Entry 4WES (X-ray diffraction, 1.08 A resolution); this record covers chains A and B of the 4 polymer chains in the assembly.

Chain A:
Molecule: Nitrogenase molybdenum-iron protein alpha chain
Source organism: Clostridium pasteurianum
Notes: EC 1.18.6.1
UniProt: P00467 (NIFD_CLOPA); numbering as in UniProt (aligned over 1-534)
Sequence (534 residues; row label = number of the first residue in the row):
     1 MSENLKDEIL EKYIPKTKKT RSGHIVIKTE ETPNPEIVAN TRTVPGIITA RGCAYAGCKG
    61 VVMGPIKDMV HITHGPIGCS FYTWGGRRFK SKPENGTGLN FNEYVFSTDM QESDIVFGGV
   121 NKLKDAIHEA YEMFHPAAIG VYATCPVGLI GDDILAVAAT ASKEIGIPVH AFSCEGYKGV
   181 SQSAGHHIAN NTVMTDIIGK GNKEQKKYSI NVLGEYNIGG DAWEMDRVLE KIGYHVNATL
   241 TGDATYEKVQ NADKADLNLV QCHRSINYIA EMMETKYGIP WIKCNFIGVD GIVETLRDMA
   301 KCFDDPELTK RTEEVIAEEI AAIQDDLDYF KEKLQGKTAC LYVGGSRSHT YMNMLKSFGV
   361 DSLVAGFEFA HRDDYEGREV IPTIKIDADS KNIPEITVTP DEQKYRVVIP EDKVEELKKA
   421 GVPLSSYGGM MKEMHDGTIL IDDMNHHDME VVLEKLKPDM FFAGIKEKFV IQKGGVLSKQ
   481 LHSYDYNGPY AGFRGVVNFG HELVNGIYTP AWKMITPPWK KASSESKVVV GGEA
Not modelled in the structure: 1-2, 522-534
Bound ions: fe(8)-S(7) cluster Fe: C53, C79, C145 (shared with C23(B), C48(B), C106(B), S141(B) of chain B); Fe ion near C262 (its only coordinating residue here)
Residues lining bound ligands:
  - fe(8)-S(7) cluster (CLF): C53, Y55, P76, I77, G78, C79, Y82, T144, C145, G176
  - 3-hydroxy-3-carboxy-adipic acid (HCA): A56, G86, R87, Q182, G464, I465, K466, Q480, H482
  - ICS (iron-sulfur-molybdenum cluster with interstitial carbon): V61, R87, Q182, H186, Y216, I218, C262, S265, V343, G344, G345, S346, R347, F369, L481, H482
UniProt features mapped onto this chain:
  - binding site ([8Fe-7S] cluster): C53, C79, C145
  - binding site ([7Fe-Mo-9S-C-homocitryl] cluster): C262, H482

Chain B:
Molecule: Nitrogenase molybdenum-iron protein beta chain
Source organism: Clostridium pasteurianum
Notes: EC 1.18.6.1
UniProt: P11347 (NIFK_CLOPA); numbering as in UniProt (aligned over 1-458)
Sequence (458 residues; each row starts with the number of its first residue):
     1 MLDATPKEIV ERKALRINPA KTCQPVGAMY AALGIHNCLP HSHGSQGCCS YHRTVLSRHF
    61 KEPAMASTSS FTEGASVFGG GSNIKTAVKN IFSLYNPDII AVHTTCLSET LGDDLPTYIS
   121 QMEDAGSIPE GKLVIHTNTP SYVGSHVTGF ANMVQGIVNY LSENTGAKNG KINVIPGFVG
   181 PADMREIKRL FEAMDIPYIM FPDTSGVLDG PTTGEYKMYP EGGTKIEDLK DTGNSDLTLS
   241 LGSYASDLGA KTLEKKCKVP FKTLRTPIGV SATDEFIMAL SEATGKEVPA SIEEERGQLI
   301 DLMIDAQQYL QGKKVALLGD PDEIIALSKF IIELGAIPKY VVTGTPGMKF QKEIDAMLAE
   361 AGIEGSKVKV EGDFFDVHQW IKNEGVDLLI SNTYGKFIAR EENIPFVRFG FPIMDRYGHY
   421 YNPKVGYKGA IRLVEEITNV ILDKIERECT EEDFEVVR
Bound ions: fe(8)-S(7) cluster Fe: C23, C48, C106, S141 (shared with C53(A), C79(A), C145(A) of chain A); Fe2+ site 1: K61, E62 (shared with 2 residues of chain D); Fe2+ site 2: D301, D305 (shared with 2 residues of chain D)
Residues lining bound ligands: fe(8)-S(7) cluster (CLF): C23, P25, S45, G47, C48, Y51, H52, T105, C106, S141
UniProt features mapped onto this chain:
  - binding site ([8Fe-7S] cluster): C23, C48, C106, S141

Chain A / chain B interface:
Contacting residue pairs (151; chain A residue first):
  K12(A) - S93(B)
  K12(A) - L94(B)  hydrogen bond (side chain-backbone)
  Y13(A) - L94(B)  hydrophobic
  I14(A) - N90(B)
  I14(A) - S93(B)
  T17(A) - N90(B)  hydrogen bond
  T43(A) - Q46(B)  hydrogen bond
  T43(A) - S70(B)
  V44(A) - N90(B)
  P45(A) - T68(B)
  P45(A) - S69(B)
  P45(A) - N83(B)
  P45(A) - T86(B)
  P45(A) - A87(B)
  P45(A) - N90(B)  hydrogen bond (backbone-side chain)
  G46(A) - T68(B)  hydrogen bond (backbone-backbone)
  G46(A) - A87(B)
  G46(A) - I91(B)
  G46(A) - Y95(B)
  I47(A) - L94(B)  hydrophobic
  I47(A) - Y95(B)  hydrogen bond (backbone-side chain)
  I48(A) - R53(B)
  I48(A) - Y95(B)  hydrophobic
  I48(A) - M218(B)  hydrophobic
  T49(A) - Q46(B)
  T49(A) - R53(B)
  A50(A) - S50(B)
  R51(A) - Q46(B)
  R51(A) - S50(B)  hydrogen bond (backbone-side chain)
  G52(A) - Q46(B)  hydrogen bond (backbone-side chain)
  C53(A) - S45(B)
  C53(A) - G47(B)
  A56(A) - Y51(B)
  P76(A) - C106(B)  hydrophobic
  P76(A) - S141(B)
  P76(A) - Y142(B)
  I77(A) - R16(B)
  I77(A) - P19(B)  hydrophobic
  I77(A) - K21(B)
  I77(A) - T22(B)
  I77(A) - C23(B)
  G78(A) - T22(B)
  G78(A) - C23(B)
  F81(A) - K21(B)
  F81(A) - T22(B)
  F81(A) - Y394(B)  hydrophobic
  F81(A) - P412(B)
  Y82(A) - T22(B)  hydrogen bond
  Y82(A) - V26(B)
  Y82(A) - Y51(B)  hydrophobic
  Y82(A) - H52(B)
  Y82(A) - V55(B)  hydrophobic
  T83(A) - Y51(B)
  W84(A) - N18(B)
  W84(A) - P19(B)
  W84(A) - F374(B)  hydrophobic
  W84(A) - Y394(B)  hydrogen bond (backbone-side chain)
  G86(A) - R58(B)  hydrogen bond (backbone-side chain)
  F101(A) - A4(B)  hydrophobic
  E103(A) - M1(B)
  E103(A) - L2(B)  hydrogen bond (side chain-backbone)
  E103(A) - N18(B)
  E103(A) - F397(B)
  Y104(A) - L2(B)  hydrogen bond (side chain-backbone)
  Y104(A) - D3(B)
  Y104(A) - A4(B)  hydrogen bond (side chain-backbone)
  Y104(A) - T5(B)  hydrogen bond
  Y104(A) - I17(B)  hydrophobic
  Y104(A) - N18(B)
  Y104(A) - F375(B)  hydrophobic
  V105(A) - R16(B)
  V105(A) - I17(B)
  V105(A) - N18(B)  hydrogen bond (backbone-side chain)
  V105(A) - P19(B)
  F106(A) - R16(B)
  F106(A) - I17(B)  hydrophobic
  S107(A) - A14(B)
  S107(A) - L15(B)
  S107(A) - R16(B)  hydrogen bond (backbone-backbone)
  T108(A) - A14(B)
  D109(A) - R16(B)  salt bridge
  D109(A) - K21(B)  salt bridge
  M110(A) - Y142(B)
  Q111(A) - K21(B)
  Q111(A) - Y142(B)
  E112(A) - Y142(B)  hydrogen bond (backbone-backbone)
  I115(A) - T110(B)
  I115(A) - Y142(B)  hydrophobic
  K122(A) - A14(B)
  D125(A) - A14(B)
  A126(A) - A14(B)
  A126(A) - L15(B)
  E129(A) - R12(B)
  E129(A) - K13(B)  hydrogen bond (side chain-backbone)
  E129(A) - A14(B)  hydrogen bond (side chain-backbone)
  E129(A) - L15(B)  hydrogen bond (side chain-backbone)
  A130(A) - L15(B)  hydrophobic
  M133(A) - R12(B)
  M133(A) - F375(B)  hydrophobic
  F134(A) - A4(B)
  F134(A) - I17(B)  hydrophobic
  F134(A) - F375(B)  hydrophobic
  C145(A) - L107(B)  hydrophobic
  P146(A) - C106(B)
  P146(A) - T110(B)
  L149(A) - S76(B)
  L149(A) - L107(B)  hydrophobic
  L149(A) - T110(B)
  L149(A) - L111(B)  hydrophobic
  I150(A) - T110(B)
  G176(A) - S45(B)  hydrogen bond (backbone-side chain)
  Y177(A) - S45(B)
  Y177(A) - F71(B)
  Y177(A) - T72(B)
  Y177(A) - E73(B)  hydrogen bond (backbone-backbone)
  Y177(A) - S76(B)
  Y177(A) - L107(B)  hydrophobic
  V180(A) - Q46(B)  hydrogen bond (backbone-side chain)
  S181(A) - Q46(B)
  D389(A) - T72(B)
  N392(A) - E73(B)
  N445(A) - Y95(B)
  H446(A) - M65(B)
  H446(A) - Y95(B)
  H446(A) - Y216(B)
  H447(A) - L94(B)
  H447(A) - Y95(B)  hydrogen bond (backbone-side chain)
  E450(A) - Y216(B)
  I465(A) - T54(B)
  K466(A) - S50(B)  hydrogen bond
  K466(A) - R53(B)
  K466(A) - T54(B)
  F469(A) - S57(B)
  F469(A) - K61(B)
  F469(A) - E62(B)
  F469(A) - P63(B)
  V470(A) - P63(B)
  V470(A) - M65(B)  hydrophobic
  V470(A) - Y216(B)
  K473(A) - E62(B)  salt bridge
  K473(A) - P63(B)
  K473(A) - G210(B)  hydrogen bond (side chain-backbone)
  K473(A) - P211(B)  hydrogen bond (side chain-backbone)
  K473(A) - T212(B)
  K473(A) - G214(B)  hydrogen bond (backbone-backbone)
  K473(A) - E215(B)  hydrogen bond (backbone-backbone)
  K473(A) - Y216(B)
  G474(A) - G214(B)
  I515(A) - T212(B)
  I515(A) - T213(B)
  I515(A) - G214(B)
Also at the interface, not in a pair above, chain A (70 interface residues in all): R42, Y55, I72, K178, Q472, G475
Also at the interface, not in a pair above, chain B (73 interface residues in all): V10, L39, A66, S67, K89, V143, E371

Overview:
70 residues of chain A face 73 of chain B across their interface, with 30 hydrogen bonds and 3 salt bridges.
Among the polar pairs are D109(A)-R16(B), D109(A)-K21(B) and K473(A)-E62(B). Fe(8)-S(7) cluster is bound
between chain A and chain B.
Here chain A is Nitrogenase molybdenum-iron protein alpha chain and chain B is Nitrogenase molybdenum-iron
protein beta chain, both from Clostridium pasteurianum. Entry 4WES (Nitrogenase molybdenum-iron protein from
Clostridium pasteurianum at 1.08 A resolution) was determined by X-ray diffraction.
